6VTT - chains G and H of the 8 polymer chains in the assembly; structure by electron microscopy, 3.70 A resolution.

# Chain G
Name: Envelope glycoprotein gp120
Source organism: Human immunodeficiency virus 1
Amino-acid sequence (471 residues; numbered 33 to 513 plus 7 insertion-coded residues; 17 numbers in that range are skipped by the numbering (no residue carries them; nothing is unmodelled there); the number before each row is that of its first residue; a row labelled like 186A-186E holds insertion residues (186A, then the next letters in order)):
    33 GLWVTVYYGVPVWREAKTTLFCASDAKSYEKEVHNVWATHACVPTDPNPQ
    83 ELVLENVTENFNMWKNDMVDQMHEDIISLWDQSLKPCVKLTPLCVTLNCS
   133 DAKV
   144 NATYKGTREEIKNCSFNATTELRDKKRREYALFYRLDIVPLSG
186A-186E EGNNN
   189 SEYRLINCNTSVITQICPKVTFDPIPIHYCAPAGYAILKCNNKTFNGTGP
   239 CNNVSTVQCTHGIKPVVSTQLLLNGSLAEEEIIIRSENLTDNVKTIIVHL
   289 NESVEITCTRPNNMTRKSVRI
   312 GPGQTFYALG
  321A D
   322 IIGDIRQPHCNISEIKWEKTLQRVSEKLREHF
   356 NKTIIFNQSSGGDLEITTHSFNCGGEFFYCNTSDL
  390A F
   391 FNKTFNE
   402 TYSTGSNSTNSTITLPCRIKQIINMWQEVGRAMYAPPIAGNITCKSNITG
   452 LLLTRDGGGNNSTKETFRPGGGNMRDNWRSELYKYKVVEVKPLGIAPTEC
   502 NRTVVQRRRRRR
Not modelled in the structure: 33, 61-64, 144-150, 186A-186E, 402-408, 461-463, 506-513
Disulfide bonds: Cys54-Cys74, Cys126-Cys196, Cys131-Cys157, Cys218-Cys247, Cys228-Cys239, Cys296-Cys331, Cys378-Cys445, Cys385-Cys418
Glycans and other covalent adducts: N-acetylglucosamine (NAG) linked to Asn88, Asn130, Asn156, Asn160, Asn197, Asn230, Asn234, Asn241, Asn262, Asn276, Asn289, Asn301, Asn332, Asn356, Asn362, Asn386, Asn442, Asn448, Asn502

# Chain H
Name: VRC26.25 Heavy Chain
Source organism: Homo sapiens
Amino-acid sequence (257 residues; numbered 1 to 225 plus 32 insertion-coded residues; the number before each row is that of its first residue; a row labelled like 82A-82C holds insertion residues (82A, then the next letters in order)):
     1 QVQLVESGGGVVQPGTSLRLSCAASQFRFDGYGMHWVRQAPGKGLEWVAS
    51 IS
   52A H
    53 DGIKKYHAEKVWGRFTISRDNSKNTLYLQM
82A-82C NSL
    83 RPEDTALYYCAKDLREDE
100A-100Z CEEWWSDYYDFGKQLPCAKSRGGLVG
   101 I
101A-101B AD
   102 NWGQGTMVTVSSASTKGPSVFPLAPSSKSTSGGTAALGCLVKDYFPEPVT
   152 VSWNSGALTSGVHTFPAVLQSSGLYSLSSVVTVPSSSLGTQTYICNVNHK
   202 PSNTKVDKRVEPKSCDKGLEVLFQ
Not modelled in the structure: 1, 113-225
Modified positions: Tyr100H (O-sulfo-L-tyrosine; TYS); Tyr100I (O-sulfo-L-tyrosine; TYS)
Disulfide bonds: Cys22-Cys92, Cys100A-Cys100Q

# Interface between chain G and chain H
Pairs across the interface - 18 pairs, chain G then chain H:
  Pro124(G) - Tyr100H(H)
  Asn160(G) - Phe100K(H)
  Ala161(G) - Phe100K(H)
  Thr162(G) - Tyr100H(H)
  Thr162(G) - Phe100K(H)
  Thr163(G) - Glu100C(H)  hydrogen bond
  Arg166(G) - Tyr100H(H)
  Arg166(G) - Tyr100I(H)
  Asp167(G) - Trp100E(H)
  Asp167(G) - Ser100F(H)  hydrogen bond (backbone-backbone)
  Lys168(G) - Glu100C(H)  salt bridge
  Lys168(G) - Trp100D(H)
  Lys168(G) - Ala100R(H)
  Lys169(G) - Glu100C(H)
  Lys169(G) - Trp100D(H)  hydrogen bond (backbone-backbone)
  Lys169(G) - Ser100F(H)
  Arg170(G) - Glu100B(H)  salt bridge
  Arg170(G) - Glu100C(H)  salt bridge
Interface residues without a listed pair, chain G (14 interface residues in all): Thr123, Val127, Leu165, Arg171

# Summary
14 residues of chain G face 9 of chain H across their interface; the contacts include 3 hydrogen bonds and 3
salt bridges. Among the polar pairs are Lys168(G)-Glu100C(H), Arg170(G)-Glu100C(H) and Arg170(G)-Glu100B(H).
Chain G is Envelope glycoprotein gp120 (Human immunodeficiency virus 1) and chain H is VRC26.25 Heavy Chain
(Homo sapiens); the structure, Cryo-EM Structure of CAP256-VRC26.25 Fab bound to HIV-1 Env trimer
CAP256.wk34.c80 SOSIP.RnS2, was determined by electron microscopy, deposited together with 6VRW.
